Entry 7XFJ (electron microscopy, 3.00 A resolution); this record covers chains E and J of the 11 polymer chains in the assembly.

# Chain E
Name: Histone H3.2
Organism: Xenopus laevis
UniProt: P84233 (H32_XENLA); residues 0-135 here correspond to UniProt positions 1-136 (UniProt number = residue number + 1)
Sequence (136 residues; row label = number of the first residue in the row; numbering starts at 0):
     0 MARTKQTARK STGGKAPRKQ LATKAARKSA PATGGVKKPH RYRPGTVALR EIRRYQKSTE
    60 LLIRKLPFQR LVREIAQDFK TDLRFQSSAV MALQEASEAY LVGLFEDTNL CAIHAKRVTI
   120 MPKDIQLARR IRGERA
Unresolved in the structure: 0-41, 134-135
Swiss-Prot annotation at these positions:
  - modified residue: Arg2 (Asymmetric dimethylarginine), Thr3 (Phosphothreonine), Lys4 (Allysine), Gln5 (5-glutamyl dopamine), Thr6 (Phosphothreonine), Arg8 (Citrulline), Lys9 (N6,N6,N6-trimethyllysine), Ser10 (ADP-ribosylserine), Thr11 (Phosphothreonine), Lys14 (N6-(2-hydroxyisobutyryl)lysine), Arg17 (Asymmetric dimethylarginine), Lys18 (N6-(2-hydroxyisobutyryl)lysine), Lys23 (N6-(2-hydroxyisobutyryl)lysine), Arg26 (Citrulline), Lys27 (N6,N6,N6-trimethyllysine), Ser28 (ADP-ribosylserine), Lys36 (N6,N6,N6-trimethyllysine), Lys37 (N6-methyllysine), Tyr41 (Phosphotyrosine), Lys56 (N6,N6,N6-trimethyllysine) and 8 more in UniProt
  - lipidation: Cys110 (S-palmitoyl cysteine)

# Chain J
Molecule: 152-nt DNA strand
Organism: Xenopus laevis
Sequence (152 nucleotides; each row starts with the number of its first residue; numbers below 1 keep their minus sign (DC-74 is residue -74)):
   -74 CCTGGAGAAT CCCGGTGCCG AGGCCGCTCA ATTGGTCGTA GACAGCTCTA GCACCGCTTA
   -14 AACGCACGTA CGCGCTGTCC CCCGCGTTTT AACCGCCAAG GGGATTACTC CCTAGTCTCC
    46 AGGCCCGTGT CAGATATATA CATCCTGTGC AT
Unresolved in the structure: -74 to -73, 59-77

# Chain E / chain J interface
Pairs across the interface - 13 pairs, chain E then chain J:
  Arg42(E) with DA-5(J), salt bridge to the phosphate
  Pro43(E) with DA-5(J), sugar contact
  Arg63(E) with DA-13(J), salt bridge to the phosphate
  Arg72(E) with DC-23(J), salt bridge to the phosphate
  Arg83(E) with DG-24(J), phosphate contact; DC-23(J), phosphate contact
  Phe84(E) with DG-24(J), sugar contact; DC-23(J), hydrogen bond to the phosphate
  Gln85(E) with DG-24(J), phosphate contact
  Arg116(E) with DG-3(J), phosphate contact
  Val117(E) with DG-3(J), hydrogen bond to the phosphate
  Thr118(E) with DG-3(J), hydrogen bond to the phosphate
  Met120(E) with DC-2(J), phosphate contact
Other interface residues (no listed pair), chain E (14 interface residues in all): Leu82, Ser86, Lys115
Other interface residues (no listed pair), chain J (9 interface residues in all): DA-14, DT-6, DC-4

# Overview
14 residues of chain E and 9 residues of chain J are in contact; the contacts include 3 hydrogen bonds and 3
salt bridges. Among the polar pairs are Phe84(E)-DC-23(J), Val117(E)-DG-3(J) and Thr118(E)-DG-3(J).
Here chain E is Histone H3.2 and chain J is a 152-nt DNA strand, both from Xenopus laevis. Entry 7XFJ
(Structure of nucleosome-AAG complex (T-50I, post-catalytic state)) was determined by electron microscopy
(same publication as 7XFC, 7XFH, 7XFI, 7XFL, 7XFM and 7XFN).
